Entry 6QUZ (X-ray diffraction, 3.21 A resolution); this record covers chains B and E of the 3 polymer chains in the assembly.

[Chain B]
Molecule: Uncharacterized ABC transporter ATP-binding protein TM_0288
Organism: Thermotoga maritima (strain ATCC 43589 / MSB8 / DSM 3109 / JCM 10099)
Notes: fragment: ABC transporter
UniProt: Q9WYC4 (Y288_THEMA); numbering as in UniProt (aligned over 1-598)
Sequence (599 residues; numbered 1 to 599; the number before each row is that of its first residue):
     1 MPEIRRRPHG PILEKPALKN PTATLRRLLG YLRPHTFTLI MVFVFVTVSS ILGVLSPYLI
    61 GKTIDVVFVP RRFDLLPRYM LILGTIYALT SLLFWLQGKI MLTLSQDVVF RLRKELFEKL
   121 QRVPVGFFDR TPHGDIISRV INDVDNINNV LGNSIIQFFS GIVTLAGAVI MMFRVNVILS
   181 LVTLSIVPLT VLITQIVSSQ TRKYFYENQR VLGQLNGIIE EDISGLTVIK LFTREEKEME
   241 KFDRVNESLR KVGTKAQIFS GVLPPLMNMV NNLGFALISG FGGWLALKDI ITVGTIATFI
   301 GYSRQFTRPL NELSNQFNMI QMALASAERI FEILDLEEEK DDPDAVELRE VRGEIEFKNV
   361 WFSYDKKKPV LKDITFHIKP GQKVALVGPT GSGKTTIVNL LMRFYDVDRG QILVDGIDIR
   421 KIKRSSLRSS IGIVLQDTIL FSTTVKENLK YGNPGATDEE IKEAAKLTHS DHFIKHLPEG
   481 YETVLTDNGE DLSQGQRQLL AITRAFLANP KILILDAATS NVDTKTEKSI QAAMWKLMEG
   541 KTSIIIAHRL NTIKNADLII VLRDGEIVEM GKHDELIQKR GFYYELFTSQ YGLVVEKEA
Not modelled in the structure: 1-21, 592-599
Sequence notes: engineered mutation Ala517 (Glu in Q9WYC4); expression tag (599)
Ion coordination: Mg2+: Thr395, Gln436 (together with ATP-gamma-S)
Residues lining bound ligands:
  - ATP-gamma-S (AGS; phosphothiophosphoric acid-adenylate ester), molecule 1: Asp129, Tyr364, Val370, Pro389, Thr390, Gly391, Ser392, Gly393, Lys394, Thr395, Thr396, Tyr405, Gln436, His548
  - ATP-gamma-S (AGS), molecule 2: Glu490, Asp491, Leu492, Ser493, Gln494, Gly495, Gln496, Asn521
Curated features (UniProtKB/Swiss-Prot):
  - binding site (ATP): Gly388 to Thr395
What the authors report for this chain:
  - catalytic residues: His548
  - conformationally variable residues: Asp65, His548
  - mutagenesis - E517A: abolished catalytic activity
  - mutagenesis - D65A: decreased catalytic activity

[Chain E]
Molecule: Sb_TM35
Organism: synthetic construct
Notes: fragment: sybody
Sequence (128 residues; numbered -2 to 125; the number before each row is that of its first residue; numbers below 1 keep their minus sign (Gly-2 is residue -2)):
    -2 GPSQVQLVES GGGSVQAGGS LRLSCAASGN IHHISYLGWF RQAPGKEREG VAALWTKDGN
    58 TYYADSVKGR FTVSLDNAKN TGYLQMNSLK PEDTALYYCA AADTGSDTPL WDWVYWYWGQ
   118 GTQVTVSA
Not modelled in the structure: -2 to 0, 125
Disulfides: Cys22-Cys96

[Interface between chain B and chain E]
Contacting residue pairs (23):
  Trp284(B) - Trp108(E)
  Trp284(B) - Trp110(E)
  Ala286(B) - Trp52(E)
  Leu287(B) - Ser32(E)  hydrogen bond (backbone-side chain)
  Leu287(B) - Tyr33(E)  hydrophobic
  Leu287(B) - Trp52(E)  hydrophobic
  Leu287(B) - Ala99(E)  hydrophobic
  Leu287(B) - Thr101(E)
  Leu287(B) - Trp113(E)  hydrophobic
  Lys288(B) - Thr101(E)
  Lys288(B) - Thr105(E)
  Lys288(B) - Pro106(E)
  Lys288(B) - Asp109(E)
  Lys288(B) - Val111(E)
  Asp289(B) - His30(E)
  Asp289(B) - Ser32(E)
  Asp289(B) - Thr53(E)
  Asp289(B) - Lys54(E)  salt bridge
  Ile290(B) - Lys54(E)
  Ile291(B) - Lys54(E)
  Thr292(B) - Asp55(E)  hydrogen bond
  Val293(B) - Trp52(E)
  Val293(B) - Tyr59(E)
Also at the interface, not in a pair above, chain E (18 interface residues in all): Leu107
The authors on this interface:
  - epitope / paratope residues, chain E: Trp113(E)

[Summary]
Chain B and chain E form an interface of 9 and 18 residues respectively; the contacts include 2 hydrogen bonds
and 1 salt bridge. Among the polar pairs are Asp289(B)-Lys54(E), Leu287(B)-Ser32(E) and Thr292(B)-Asp55(E).
Chain B binds ATP-gamma-S. From the paper: the catalytic residue His548(B); E517A of chain B abolishes
catalytic activity.
Here chain B is Uncharacterized ABC transporter ATP-binding protein TM_0288 (Thermotoga maritima (strain ATCC
43589 / MSB8 / DSM 3109 / JCM 10099)) and chain E is Sb_TM35 (synthetic construct). Entry 6QUZ (Structure of
ATPgS-bound outward-facing TM287/288 in complex with sybody Sb_TM35) was determined by X-ray diffraction
together with 6QV0, 6QV1 and 6QV2 from the same study.
